Entry 7MT2 (electron microscopy, 2.76 A resolution); this record covers chains 2 and A of the 54 polymer chains in the assembly.

Chain 2:
Protein: 50S ribosomal protein L34
From: Mycobacterium tuberculosis (strain ATCC 25618 / H37Rv)
Reference sequence: P9WH93 (RL34_MYCTU); residue numbers follow UniProt; this construct covers 1-47
Amino-acid sequence (47 residues; row label = number of the first residue in the row):
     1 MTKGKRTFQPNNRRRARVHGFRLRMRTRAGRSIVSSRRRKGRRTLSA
Not modelled in the structure: 1, 46-47

Chain A:
Molecule: 23S rRNA
From: Mycobacterium tuberculosis H37Rv
Sequence (3138 nucleotides; each row starts with the number of its first residue):
     1 UUGUAAGUGUCUAAGGGCGCAUGGUGGAUGCCUUGGCAUCGAGAGCCGAU
    51 GAAGGACGUGGGAGGCUGCGAUAUGCCUCGGGGAGCUGUCAACCGAGCGU
   101 GGAUCCGAGGAUUUCCGAAUGGGGAAACCCAGCACGAGUGAUGUCGUGCU
   151 ACCCGCAUCUGAAUAUAUAGGGUGCGGGAGGGAACGCGGGGAAGUGAAAC
   201 AUCUCAGUACCCGUAGGAGGAGAAAACAAUUGUGAUUCCGCAAGUAGUGG
   251 CGAGCGAACGCGGAACAGGCUAAACCGCACGCAUGGGUAACCGGGUAGGG
   301 GUUGUGUGUGCGGGGUUGUGGGAGGAUAUGUCUCAGCGCUACCCGGCUGA
   351 GAGGCAGUCAGAAAGUGUCGUGGUUAGCGGAAGUGGCCUGGGAUGGUCUG
   401 CCGUAGACGGUGAGAGCCCGGUACGCGAAAACCCGGCACCUGCCUAGUAU
   451 CAAUUCCCGAGUAGCAGCGGGCCCGUGGAAUCCGCUGUGAAUCCGCCGGG
   501 ACCACCCGGUAAGCCUAAAUACUCCUCGAUGACCGAUAGCGGAUUAGUAC
   551 CGUGAGGGAAUGGUGAAAAGUACCCCGGGAGGGGAGUGAAAGAGUACCUG
   601 AAACCGUGUGCCUACAAUCCGUCAGAGCCUCCUUUUCCUCUCCGGAGGAG
   651 GGUGGUGAUGGCGUGCCUUUUGAAGAAUGAGCCUGCGAGUCAGGGACAUG
   701 UCGCAAGGUUAACCCGUGUGGGGUAGCCGCAGCGAAAGCGAGUCUGAAUA
   751 GGGCGACCCACACGCGCAUACGCGCGUGUGAAUAGUGGCGUGUUCUGGAC
   801 CCGAAGCGGAGUGAUCUACCCAUGGCCAGGGUGAAGCGCGGGUAAGACCG
   851 CGUGGAGGCCCGAACCCACUUAGGUUGAAGACUGAGGGGAUGAGCUGUGG
   901 GUAGGGGUGAAAGGCCAAUCAAACUCCGUGAUAGCUGGUUCUCCCCGAAA
   951 UGCAUUUAGGUGCAGCGUUGCGUGGUUCACCGCGGAGGUAGAGCUACUGG
  1001 AUGGCCGAUGGGCCCUACUAGGUUACUGACGUCAGCCAAACUCCGAAUGC
  1051 CGUGGUGUAAAGCGUGGCAGUGAGACGGCGGGGGAUAAGCUCCGUACGUC
  1101 GAAAGGGAAACAGCCCAGAUCGCCGGCUAAGGCCCCCAAGCGUGUGCUAA
  1151 GUGGGAAAGGAUGUGCAGUCGCAAAGACAACCAGGAGGUUGGCUUAGAAG
  1201 CAGCCACCCUUGAAAGAGUGCGUAAUAGCUCACUGGUCAAGUGAUUGUGC
  1251 GCCGAUAAUGUAGCGGGGCUCAAGCACACCGCCGAAGCCGCGGCACAUCC
  1301 ACCUUGUGGUGGGUGUGGGUAGGGGAGCGUCCCUCAUUCAGCGAAGCCAC
  1351 CGGGUGACCGGUGGUGGAGGGUGGGGGAGUGAGAAUGCAGGCAUGAGUAG
  1401 CGACAAGGCAAGUGAGAACCUUGCCCGCCGAAAGACCAAGGGUUCCUGGG
  1451 CCAGGCCAGUCCGCCCAGGGUGAGUCGGGACCUAAGGCGAGGCCGACAGG
  1501 CGUAGUCGAUGGACAACGGGUUGAUAUUCCCGUACCCGUGUGUGGGCGCC
  1551 CGUGACGAAUCAGCGGUACUAACCACCCAAAACCGGAUCGAUCACUCCCC
  1601 UUCGGGGGUGUGGAGUUCUGGGGCUGCGUGGGAACUUCGCUGGUAGUAGU
  1651 CAAGCGAAGGGGUGACGCAGGAAGGUAGCCGUACCAGUCAGUGGUAACAC
  1701 UGGGGCAAGCCGGUAGGGAGAGCGAUAGGCAAAUCCGUCGCUCACUAAUC
  1751 CUGAGAGGUGACGCAUAGCCGGUUGAGGCGAAUUCGGUGAUCCUCUGCUG
  1801 CCAAGAAAAGCCUCUAGCGAGCACACACACGGCCCGUACCCCAAACCGAC
  1851 ACAGGUGGUCAGGUAGAGCAUACCAAGGCGUACGAGAUAACUAUGGUUAA
  1901 GGAACUCGGCAAAAUGCCCCCGUAACUUCGGGAGAAGGGGGACCGGAAUA
  1951 UCGUGAACACCCUUGCGGUGGGAGCGGGAUCCGGUCGCAGAAACCAGUGA
  2001 GGAGCGACUGUUUACUAAAAACACAGGUCCGUGCGAAGUCGCAAGACGAU
  2051 GUAUACGGACUGACGCCUGCCCGGUGCUGGAAGGUUAAGAGGACCCGUUA
  2101 ACCCGCAAGGGUGAAGCGGAGAAUUUAAGCCCCAGUAAACGGCGGUGGUA
  2151 ACUAUAACCAUCCUAAGGUAGCGAAAUUCCUUGUCGGGUAAGUUCCGACC
  2201 UGCACGAAUGGCGUAACGACUUCUCAACUGUCUCAACCAUAGACUCGGCG
  2251 AAAUUGCACUACGAGUAAAGAUGCUCGUUACGCGCGGCAGGACGAAAAGA
  2301 CCCCGGGACCUUCACUACAACUUGGUAUUGAUGUUCGGUACGGUUUGUGU
  2351 AGGAUAGGUGGGAGACUGUGAAACCUCGACGCCAGUUGGGGCGGAGUCGU
  2401 UGUUGAAAUACCACUCUGAUCGUAUUGGGCAUCUAACCUCGAACCCUGAA
  2451 UCGGGUUUAGGGACAGUGCCUGGCGGGUAGUUUAACUGGGGCGGUUGCCU
  2501 CCUAAAAUGUAACGGAGGCGCCCAAAGGUUCCCUCAACCUGGACGGCAAU
  2551 CAGGUGGCGAGUGUAAAUGCACAAGGGAGCUUGACUGCGAGACUUACAAG
  2601 UCAAGCAGGGACGAAAGUCGGGAUUAGUGAUCCGGCACCCCCGAGUGGAA
  2651 GGGGUGUCGCUCAACGGAUAAAAGGUACCCCGGGGAUAACAGGCUGAUCU
  2701 UCCCCAAGAGUCCAUAUCGACGGGAUGGUUUGGCACCUCGAUGUCGGCUC
  2751 GUCGCAUCCUGGGGCUGGAGCAGGUCCCAAGGGUUGGGCUGUUCGCCCAU
  2801 UAAAGCGGCACGCGAGCUGGGUUUAGAACGUCGUGAGACAGUUCGGUCUC
  2851 UAUCCGCCGCGCGCGUCAGAAACUUGAGGAAACCUGUCCCUAGUACGAGA
  2901 GGACCGGGACGGACGAACCUCUGGUGCACCAGUUGUCCCGCCAGGGGCAC
  2951 CGCUGGAUAGCCACGUUCGGUCAGGAUAACCGCUGAAAGCAUCUAAGCGG
  3001 GAAACCUUCUCCAAGAUCAGGUUUCUCACCCACUUGGUGGGAUAAGGCCC
  3051 CCCGCAGAACACGGGUUCAAUAGGUCAGACCUGGAAGCUCAGUAAUGGGU
  3101 GUAGGGAACUGGUGCUAACCGGCCGAAAACUUACAACA
Not modelled in the structure: 1-4, 1013-1022, 3133-3138
Modified / non-standard residues: 5MU (5-methyluridine 5'-monophosphate) at position 2177; OMG (o2'-methylguanosine-5'-monophosphate) at position 2489; OMG (o2'-methylguanosine-5'-monophosphate) at position 2791
Ion coordination: Mg2+ site 1: C31, G1370; Mg2+ site 2: C46, G217; Mg2+ site 3 near G60 (its only coordinating residue here); Mg2+ site 4 near U72 (its only coordinating residue here); Mg2+ site 5 near U120 (its only coordinating residue here); Mg2+ site 6: A162, U166; Mg2+ site 7: G194, U2481; Mg2+ site 8: A199, C200; Mg2+ site 9 near G220 (its only coordinating residue here); Mg2+ site 10 near C251 (its only coordinating residue here); Mg2+ site 11: G379, G421; Mg2+ site 12: U411, A415; 151 more Mg2+ sites not listed
Small-molecule neighbours: N-formylmethionine (FME): G2299, A2300, C2301, A2689, U2744, U2823

Chain 2 / chain A interface:
Contacting residue pairs - 93 pairs, chain 2 then chain A:
  Thr2(2) - U817(A)  phosphate contact
  Thr2(2) - C867(A)  hydrogen bond to the phosphate
  Thr2(2) - A2014(A)  base contact
  Lys3(2) - C882(A)  phosphate contact
  Lys3(2) - U883(A)  salt bridge to the phosphate
  Lys3(2) - G1854(A)  sugar contact
  Lys3(2) - G1855(A)  sugar contact
  Gly4(2) - G1854(A)  hydrogen bond to the base
  Gly4(2) - G1855(A)  sugar contact
  Lys5(2) - C816(A)  salt bridge to the phosphate
  Lys5(2) - U817(A)  salt bridge to the phosphate
  Arg6(2) - C816(A)  sugar contact
  Arg6(2) - A918(A)  hydrogen bond to the base
  Arg6(2) - C1847(A)  sugar contact
  Arg6(2) - G1848(A)  sugar contact
  Thr7(2) - U815(A)  hydrogen bond to the sugar
  Thr7(2) - C816(A)  sugar contact
  Thr7(2) - A917(A)  base contact
  Phe8(2) - U553(A)  sugar contact
  Phe8(2) - U815(A)  sugar contact
  Phe8(2) - C1847(A)  hydrogen bond to the sugar
  Phe8(2) - G1848(A)  phosphate contact
  Gln9(2) - U815(A)  hydrogen bond to the sugar
  Gln9(2) - C816(A)  phosphate contact
  Gln9(2) - C1847(A)  sugar contact
  Pro10(2) - G1440(A)  sugar contact
  Pro10(2) - C1847(A)  sugar contact
  Asn11(2) - U815(A)  base contact
  Asn11(2) - G899(A)  hydrogen bond to the phosphate
  Asn11(2) - A1439(A)  phosphate contact
  Asn11(2) - G1440(A)  phosphate contact
  Asn12(2) - A125(A)  base contact
  Asn12(2) - G1440(A)  hydrogen bond to the phosphate
  Asn12(2) - G1441(A)  hydrogen bond to the phosphate
  Arg13(2) - A125(A)  base contact
  Arg13(2) - G899(A)  hydrogen bond to the phosphate
  Arg13(2) - G900(A)  salt bridge to the phosphate
  Arg13(2) - G1508(A)  hydrogen bond to the phosphate
  Arg13(2) - A1509(A)  salt bridge to the phosphate
  Arg14(2) - U815(A)  salt bridge to the phosphate
  Arg14(2) - G899(A)  salt bridge to the phosphate
  Arg14(2) - G900(A)  salt bridge to the phosphate
  Arg15(2) - U553(A)  hydrogen bond to the phosphate
  Arg15(2) - G554(A)  salt bridge to the phosphate
  Arg15(2) - U815(A)  base contact
  Ala16(2) - A125(A)  sugar contact
  Ala16(2) - A126(A)  phosphate contact
  Arg17(2) - A125(A)  salt bridge to the phosphate
  Arg17(2) - G900(A)  salt bridge to the phosphate
  Val18(2) - G813(A)  phosphate contact
  Val18(2) - A814(A)  phosphate contact
  His19(2) - U553(A)  hydrogen bond to the base
  His19(2) - G554(A)  sugar contact
  His19(2) - G813(A)  salt bridge to the phosphate
  Gly20(2) - A126(A)  phosphate contact
  Phe21(2) - A126(A)  stacking on the base
  Arg22(2) - G117(A)  salt bridge to the phosphate
  Arg22(2) - G124(A)  hydrogen bond to the base
  Arg22(2) - A125(A)  salt bridge to the phosphate
  Arg22(2) - A126(A)  hydrogen bond to the phosphate
  Arg24(2) - G554(A)  hydrogen bond to the sugar
  Arg24(2) - A555(A)  sugar contact
  Arg24(2) - U812(A)  phosphate contact
  Arg24(2) - G813(A)  salt bridge to the phosphate
  Met25(2) - A118(A)  phosphate contact
  Arg26(2) - C1488(A)  sugar contact
  Arg28(2) - C212(A)  salt bridge to the phosphate
  Arg28(2) - G213(A)  salt bridge to the phosphate
  Arg28(2) - A1498(A)  phosphate contact
  Arg28(2) - G1499(A)  phosphate contact
  Ala29(2) - G811(A)  phosphate contact
  Ala29(2) - U812(A)  phosphate contact
  Ile33(2) - A555(A)  phosphate contact
  Ile33(2) - U812(A)  sugar contact
  Ser35(2) - G182(A)  phosphate contact
  Ser36(2) - G556(A)  hydrogen bond to the phosphate
  Arg37(2) - A555(A)  salt bridge to the phosphate
  Arg37(2) - G556(A)  salt bridge to the phosphate
  Arg38(2) - A53(A)  base contact
  Arg38(2) - G54(A)  hydrogen bond to the sugar
  Arg39(2) - G182(A)  salt bridge to the phosphate
  Arg39(2) - A183(A)  salt bridge to the phosphate
  Lys40(2) - G547(A)  base contact
  Lys40(2) - G557(A)  salt bridge to the phosphate
  Lys40(2) - G558(A)  hydrogen bond to the base
  Gly41(2) - G547(A)  sugar contact
  Gly41(2) - U548(A)  phosphate contact
  Arg42(2) - G547(A)  hydrogen bond to the sugar
  Arg42(2) - U548(A)  salt bridge to the phosphate
  Arg42(2) - G556(A)  hydrogen bond to the base
  Arg42(2) - G557(A)  base contact
  Arg42(2) - G558(A)  hydrogen bond to the base
  Arg43(2) - U548(A)  hydrogen bond to the phosphate
Other interface residues (no listed pair), chain 2 (39 interface residues in all): Leu23, Arg31, Leu45
Other interface residues (no listed pair), chain A (49 interface residues in all): G181, A549, A868

Summary:
Chain 2 and chain A form an interface of 39 and 49 residues respectively, with 23 hydrogen bonds, 23 salt
bridges and 1 aromatic stacking contact. Polar pairs include Gly4(2)-G1854(A), Arg6(2)-A918(A) and
His19(2)-U553(A). Ligands of chain A: N-formylmethionine.
Here chain 2 is 50S ribosomal protein L34 (Mycobacterium tuberculosis (strain ATCC 25618 / H37Rv)) and chain A
is 23S rRNA (Mycobacterium tuberculosis H37Rv). Entry 7MT2 (Mtb 70S initiation complex) was determined by
electron microscopy together with 7MSC, 7MSH, 7MSM, 7MSZ, 7MT3 and 7MT7 from the same study.
